Entry 3L70 (X-ray diffraction, 2.75 A resolution); this record covers chains N and V of the 20 polymer chains in the assembly.

== Chain N ==
Name: Mitochondrial ubiquinol-cytochrome-c reductase complex core protein i
Source organism: Gallus gallus
Notes: EC 1.10.2.2
UniProt: D0VX31 (D0VX31_CHICK); numbering as in UniProt (aligned over 1-446)
Amino-acid sequence (446 residues; row label = number of the first residue in the row):
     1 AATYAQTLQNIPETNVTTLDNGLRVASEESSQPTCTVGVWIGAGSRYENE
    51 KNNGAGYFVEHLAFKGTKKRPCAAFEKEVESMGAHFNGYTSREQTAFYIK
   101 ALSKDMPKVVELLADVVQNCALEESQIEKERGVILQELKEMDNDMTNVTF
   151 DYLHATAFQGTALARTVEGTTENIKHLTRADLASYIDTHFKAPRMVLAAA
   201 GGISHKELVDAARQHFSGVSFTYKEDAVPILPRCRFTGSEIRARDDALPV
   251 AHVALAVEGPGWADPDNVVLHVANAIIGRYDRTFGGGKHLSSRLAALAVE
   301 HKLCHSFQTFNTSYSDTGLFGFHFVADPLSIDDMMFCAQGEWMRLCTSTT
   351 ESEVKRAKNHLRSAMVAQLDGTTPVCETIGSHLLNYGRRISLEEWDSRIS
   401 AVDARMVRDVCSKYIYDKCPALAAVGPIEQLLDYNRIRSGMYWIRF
Not modelled in the structure: 1-2, 445-446

== Chain V ==
Name: Cytochrome b-c1 complex subunit Rieske, mitochondrial
Source organism: Gallus gallus
Notes: EC 1.10.2.2
UniProt: Q5ZLR5 (UCRI_CHICK); residues 47-78 here correspond to UniProt positions 45-76 (UniProt number = residue number - 2)
Amino-acid sequence (47 residues; each row starts with the number of its first residue; note: 7 numbers in that range are skipped by the numbering (no residue carries them; nothing is unmodelled there); X marks 15 residues of unknown identity (built as UNK)):
    25 XXXXXXXXX
    35 XXXXXX
    47 RPLLCRESMSGRSARRDLVAGISLNAPASVRY
Not modelled in the structure: 25-27, 78

== Interface between chain N and chain V ==
Pairs across the interface (26; chain N residue first):
  Val-133(N) with Glu-53(V)
  Gln-136(N) with Leu-50(V)
  Lys-139(N) with Leu-50(V)
  Glu-140(N) with Arg-47(V); Pro-48(V); Leu-49(V); Leu-50(V), hydrogen bond (side chain-backbone); Cys-51(V); Ser-54(V), hydrogen bond
  Asn-143(N) with Arg-47(V); Pro-48(V)
  Arg-279(N) with Pro-73(V)
  Asp-281(N) with Pro-73(V)
  Thr-283(N) with Ile-68(V); Ser-69(V); Ala-72(V); Pro-73(V); Ala-74(V), hydrogen bond (side chain-backbone)
  Phe-284(N) with Leu-70(V); Asn-71(V); Ala-72(V); Pro-73(V)
  Gly-285(N) with Ser-69(V), hydrogen bond (backbone-backbone); Leu-70(V)
  Gly-286(N) with Leu-70(V), hydrogen bond (backbone-backbone)
  Leu-290(N) with Leu-70(V)
Other interface residues (no listed pair), chain N (19 interface residues in all): Glu-137, Tyr-280, Arg-282, His-305, Val-325, His-360, Ala-364

== Overview ==
19 residues of chain N face 14 of chain V across their interface, with 5 hydrogen bonds. Polar pairs include
Glu-140(N)/Leu-50(V), Glu-140(N)/Ser-54(V) and Thr-283(N)/Ala-74(V).
Here chain N is Mitochondrial ubiquinol-cytochrome-c reductase complex core protein i and chain V is
Cytochrome b-c1 complex subunit Rieske, mitochondrial, both from Gallus gallus. Entry 3L70 (Cytochrome BC1
complex from chicken with trifloxystrobin bound) was determined by X-ray diffraction.
